1TXF - chain A; structure by X-ray diffraction, 2.10 A resolution.

[Chain A]
Protein: Glutamate receptor, ionotropic kainate 1
Source organism: Rattus norvegicus
Notes: fragment: GluR5 ligand binding core (sequence database 446-559 and 682-821)
UniProt: P22756 (GRIK1_RAT); the construct has insertions or renumbered stretches relative to UniProt, so the offset changes along the chain: 3-116 = UniProt 446-559; 119-258 = UniProt 682-821
Chain sequence (258 residues; each row starts with the number of its first residue):
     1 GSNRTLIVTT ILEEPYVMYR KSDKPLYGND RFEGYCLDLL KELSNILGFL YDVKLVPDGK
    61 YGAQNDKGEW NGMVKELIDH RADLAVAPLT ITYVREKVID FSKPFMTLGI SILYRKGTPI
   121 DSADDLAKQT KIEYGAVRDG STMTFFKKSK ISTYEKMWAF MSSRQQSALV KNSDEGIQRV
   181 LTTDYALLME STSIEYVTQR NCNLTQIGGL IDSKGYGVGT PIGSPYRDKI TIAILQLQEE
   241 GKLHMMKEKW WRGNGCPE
Disordered / not traced: 1-4, 253-258
Sequence notes: cloning artifact (1-2); linker (117-118)
Residues lining bound ligands: glutamic acid (GLU): Y61, P88, L89, T90, R95, G140, S141, T142, M143, E190, Y216

[Summary]
Ligands of chain A: glutamic acid.
Chain A is Glutamate receptor, ionotropic kainate 1 (Rattus norvegicus); the structure, Crystal structure of
the GLUR5 ligand binding core in complex with glutamate at 2.1 angstrom resolution, was determined by X-ray
diffraction, deposited together with 1SD3, 1S50, 1S7Y, 1S9T and 1TT1.
